Entry 5VOX (electron microscopy, 6.80 A resolution (low resolution: residue-level contacts below are approximate; hydrogen-bond / salt-bridge calls are withheld)); this record covers chains S and T of the 33 polymer chains in the assembly.

# Chain S
Molecule: V-type proton ATPase subunit c'
Organism: Saccharomyces cerevisiae (strain ATCC 204508 / S288c)
UniProt: P32842 (VATL2_YEAST); residues 1-164 here = UniProt positions 1-164
Amino-acid sequence (164 residues; numbered 1 to 164; the number before each row is that of its first residue):
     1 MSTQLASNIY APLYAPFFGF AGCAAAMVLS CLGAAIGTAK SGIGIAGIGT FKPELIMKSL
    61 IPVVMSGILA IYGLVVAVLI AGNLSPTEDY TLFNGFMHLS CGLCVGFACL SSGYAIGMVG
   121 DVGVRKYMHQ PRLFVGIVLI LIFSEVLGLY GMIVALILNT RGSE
Disordered / not traced: 1-16, 164
Swiss-Prot annotation at these positions:
  - site: E145 (Essential for proton translocation)
  - mutagenesis: E145 (E145D: Partial inactivation; E145L/Q: Inactivation)

# Chain T
Molecule: V-type proton ATPase subunit c
Organism: Saccharomyces cerevisiae (strain ATCC 204508 / S288c)
UniProt: P25515 (VATL1_YEAST); residue numbers follow UniProt; this construct covers 1-160
Amino-acid sequence (160 residues; each row starts with the number of its first residue):
     1 MTELCPVYAP FFGAIGCASA IIFTSLGAAY GTAKSGVGIC ATCVLRPDLL FKNIVPVIMA
    61 GIIAIYGLVV SVLVCYSLGQ KQALYTGFIQ LGAGLSVGLS GLAAGFAIGI VGDAGVRGSS
   121 QQPRLFVGMI LILIFAEVLG LYGLIVALLL NSRATQDVVC
Disordered / not traced: 1-8, 159-160
Swiss-Prot annotation at these positions:
  - site: E137 (Essential for proton translocation)
  - mutagenesis: E137 (E137D: Partial inactivation; E137Q/V/K: Inactivation)

# How chain S and chain T interact
Pairs across the interface (7):
  L92(S) - A9(T)
  F93(S) - A9(T)
  F93(S) - P10(T)
  F93(S) - F11(T)
  S100(S) - A18(T)
  C104(S) - A18(T)
  R161(S) - Q80(T)
Interface residues without a listed pair, chain S (7 interface residues in all): A115, G162
Interface residues without a listed pair, chain T (8 interface residues in all): A14, A29, G79

# Summary
7 residues of chain S face 8 of chain T across their interface. Curated annotation (UniProt) lists one
mutagenesis site on chain S; one mutagenesis site on chain T.
Chain S is V-type proton ATPase subunit c' and chain T is V-type proton ATPase subunit c, both from
Saccharomyces cerevisiae (strain ATCC 204508 / S288c); the structure, Yeast V-ATPase in complex with
Legionella pneumophila effector SidK (rotational state 1), was determined by electron microscopy (same
publication as 5VOZ, 5VOY, 5UF5 and 5UFK).
